7ETO - chains n and m of the 26 polymer chains in the assembly; structure by electron microscopy, 4.00 A resolution.

# Chain n
Name: Triplex capsid protein 2
Organism: Human cytomegalovirus
Reference sequence: Q6RXF2 (Q6RXF2_HCMV); residue numbers follow UniProt; this construct covers 1-306
Sequence (306 residues; row label = number of the first residue in the row):
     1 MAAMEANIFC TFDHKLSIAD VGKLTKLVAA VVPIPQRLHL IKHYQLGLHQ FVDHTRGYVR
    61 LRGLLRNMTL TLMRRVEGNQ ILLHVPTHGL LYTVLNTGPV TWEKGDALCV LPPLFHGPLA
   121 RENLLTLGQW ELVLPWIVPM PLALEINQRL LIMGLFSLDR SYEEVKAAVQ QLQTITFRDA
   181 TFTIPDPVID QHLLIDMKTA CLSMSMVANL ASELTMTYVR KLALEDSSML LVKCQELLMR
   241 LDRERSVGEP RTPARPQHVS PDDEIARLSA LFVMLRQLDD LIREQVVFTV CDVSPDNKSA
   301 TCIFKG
Disordered / not traced: 242-252

# Chain m
Name: Triplex capsid protein 1
Organism: Human cytomegalovirus
Reference sequence: Q6RXH2 (Q6RXH2_HCMV); residues 1-290 here = UniProt positions 1-290
Sequence (290 residues; each row starts with the number of its first residue):
     1 MDARAVAKRP RDPADEDNEL VTALKAKREV NTISVRYLYH ADHQALTARF FVPEGLVEFE
    61 AQPGALLIRM ETGCDSPRHL YISLYLLGIR ASNVSASTRC LLESVYTASA ARAALQWLDL
   121 GPHLLHRRLE TLGCVKTVSL GITSLLTCVM RGYLYNTLKT EVFALMIPKD MYLTWEETRG
   181 RLQYVYLIIV YDYDGPETRP GIYVLTSSIA HWQTLVDVAR GKFARERCSF VNRRITRPRQ
   241 IPLCTGVIQK LGWCLADDIH TSFLVHKELK LSVVRLDNFS VELGDFREFV

# Chain n / chain m interface
Residue-residue contacts - 34 pairs, chain n then chain m:
  Met1(n) with Arg181(m); Leu255(m)
  Ala2(n) with Arg181(m), hydrogen bond (backbone-side chain)
  Ala3(n) with Arg181(m), hydrogen bond (backbone-side chain)
  Met4(n) with Leu182(m), hydrophobic; Trp253(m), hydrophobic
  Glu5(n) with Arg181(m), salt bridge
  Arg37(n) with Arg181(m)
  Leu38(n) with Arg181(m)
  Gly63(n) with Thr214(m)
  Arg66(n) with His211(m), hydrogen bond; Gln213(m); Thr214(m)
  Thr199(n) with Arg220(m)
  Leu202(n) with Arg227(m)
  Asn209(n) with Arg234(m)
  Leu210(n) with Arg234(m)
  Ala266(n) with Ile241(m)
  Arg267(n) with Ile241(m)
  Ala270(n) with Ile241(m), hydrophobic; Pro242(m); Leu243(m), hydrophobic
  Val273(n) with Cys244(m), hydrophobic; Glu288(m)
  Met274(n) with Val290(m), hydrophobic
  Arg276(n) with Glu288(m), salt bridge
  Gln277(n) with Arg220(m); Phe289(m); Val290(m), hydrogen bond (side chain-backbone)
  Asp280(n) with Trp212(m); Gln213(m), hydrogen bond (backbone-side chain)
  Glu284(n) with His211(m); Gln213(m)
  Gln285(n) with His211(m)
Other interface residues (no listed pair), chain n (28 interface residues in all): Asn67, Met206, Asp263, Ser269, Arg283
Other interface residues (no listed pair), chain m (25 interface residues in all): Arg127, Ser208, Ile209, Ala210, Phe230, Val231, Asp257

# Summary
28 residues of chain n and 25 residues of chain m are in contact, with 5 hydrogen bonds and 2 salt bridges.
Polar pairs include Glu5(n)-Arg181(m), Arg276(n)-Glu288(m) and Ala2(n)-Arg181(m).
Here chain n is Triplex capsid protein 2 and chain m is Triplex capsid protein 1, both from Human
cytomegalovirus. Entry 7ETO (C1 CVSC-binding penton vertex in the virion capsid of Human Cytomegalovirus) was
determined by electron microscopy together with 7ET2, 7ET3, 7ETJ and 7ETM from the same study.
